Entry 5BS8 (X-ray diffraction, 2.40 A resolution); this record covers chains C and G of the 8 polymer chains in the assembly.

[Chain C]
Molecule: DNA gyrase subunit A
From: Mycobacterium tuberculosis (strain ATCC 25618 / H37Rv)
Notes: EC 5.99.1.3; fragment: GyrA tower and C-gate domains
UniProt: P9WG47 (GYRA_MYCTU); residue numbers follow UniProt; this construct covers 2-500
Amino-acid sequence (503 residues; each row starts with the number of its first residue):
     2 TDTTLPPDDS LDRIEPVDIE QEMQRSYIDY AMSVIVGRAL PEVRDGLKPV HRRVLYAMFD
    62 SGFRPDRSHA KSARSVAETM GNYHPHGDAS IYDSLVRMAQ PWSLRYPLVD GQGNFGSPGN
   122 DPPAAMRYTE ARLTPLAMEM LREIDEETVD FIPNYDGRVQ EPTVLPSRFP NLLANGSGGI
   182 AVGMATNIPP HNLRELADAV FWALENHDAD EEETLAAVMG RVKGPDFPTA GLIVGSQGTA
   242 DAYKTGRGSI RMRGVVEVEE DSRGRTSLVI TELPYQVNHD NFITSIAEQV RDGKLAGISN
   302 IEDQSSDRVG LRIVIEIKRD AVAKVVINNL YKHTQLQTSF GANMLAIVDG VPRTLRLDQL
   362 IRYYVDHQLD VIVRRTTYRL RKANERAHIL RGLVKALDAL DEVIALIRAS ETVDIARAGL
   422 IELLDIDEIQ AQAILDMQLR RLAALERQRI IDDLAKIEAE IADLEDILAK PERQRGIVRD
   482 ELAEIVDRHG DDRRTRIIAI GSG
Not modelled in the structure: 2-14, 502-504
Construct notes: expression tag (501-504)
Modified / non-standard residues: Tyr129 (O-phosphotyrosine; PTR)
Curated features (UniProtKB/Swiss-Prot):
  - active site: Tyr129 (O-(5'-phospho-DNA)-tyrosine intermediate)
  - modified residue: Thr2 (N-acetylthreonine)
  - natural variant: Ala90 (A90V: Confers ciprofloxacin resistance, in clinical isolate), Ser91 (S91P: Confers ciprofloxacin resistance, in clinical isolate), Asp94 (D94A: Confers ciprofloxacin resistance, in clinical isolate; D94G: Confers ciprofloxacin resistance, in clinical isolate; D94H: Confers ciprofloxacin resistance, in clinical isolate ...)
  - mutagenesis: Thr80 (T80A: Slight resistance to fluoroquinolones. Hypersusceptibile, 2- to 14-fold higher sensitivity to fluoroquinolones, 2- to 8-fold more efficient in fluoroquinolone-induced DNA cleavage ...), Gly88 (G88A: Confers fluoroquinolone resistance, IC(50) is 2- to 26-fold higher than wild-type ...), Ala90 to Asp94 (80-fold increased resistance to fluoroquinolones, 32- to 64-fold reduction in fluoroquinolone-induced DNA cleavage), Ala90 (A90G: 4- to 16-fold more efficient in fluoroquinolone-induced DNA cleavage alone ...), Asp94 (D94G/H: 25- 45-fold increased resistance to fluoroquinolones, 4- to 8-fold reduction in fluoroquinolone-induced DNA cleavage ...)
What the authors report for this chain:
  - binding site for DNA substrate 24-mer GGTCATGAATGACTATGCACGTAA: Tyr129, Ile181
  - catalytic residues: Tyr129

[Chain G]
Molecule: DNA substrate 24-mer TTACGTGCATAGTCATTCATGACC
Sequence (24 nucleotides; numbered 1 to 24; the number before each row is that of its first residue):
     1 TTACGTGCAT AGTCATTCAT GACC
Not modelled in the structure: 1-2, 24

[Chain C / chain G interface]
Residue-residue contacts (16):
  Tyr28(C) - DC18(G)  hydrogen bond to the phosphate
  Arg128(C) - DT10(G)  salt bridge to the phosphate
  Tyr129(C) - DA11(G)  sugar contact
  Ile181(C) - DC18(G)  base contact
  Ile181(C) - DA19(G)  base contact
  Ala182(C) - DC18(G)  phosphate contact
  Ala182(C) - DA19(G)  sugar contact
  Val183(C) - DC18(G)  phosphate contact
  Gly184(C) - DC18(G)  phosphate contact
  Gly184(C) - DA19(G)  hydrogen bond to the phosphate
  Met185(C) - DA19(G)  sugar contact
  Ala186(C) - DA19(G)  sugar contact
  Arg248(C) - DG21(G)  salt bridge to the phosphate
  Ser250(C) - DA22(G)  phosphate contact
  Lys333(C) - DC23(G)  phosphate contact
  Ser340(C) - DA22(G)  hydrogen bond to the phosphate
Other interface residues (no listed pair), chain C (15 interface residues in all): Tyr31, Ala126
Other interface residues (no listed pair), chain G (10 interface residues in all): DG12, DT17, DT20

[Overview]
15 residues of chain C face 10 of chain G across their interface, with 3 hydrogen bonds and 2 salt bridges.
Among the polar pairs are Tyr28(C)-DC18(G), Gly184(C)-DA19(G) and Ser340(C)-DA22(G). The paper reports the
catalytic residue Tyr129(C); a binding site for DNA substrate 24-mer GGTCATGAATGACTATGCACGTAA at Tyr129(C) and
Ile181(C).
Here chain C is DNA gyrase subunit A (Mycobacterium tuberculosis (strain ATCC 25618 / H37Rv)) and chain G is
DNA substrate 24-mer TTACGTGCATAGTCATTCATGACC. Entry 5BS8 (Crystal structure of a topoisomerase II complex)
was determined by X-ray diffraction (same publication as 5BTA, 5BTC, 5BTD, 5BTF, 5BTG, 5BTI, 5BTL and 5BTN).
